PDB entry 8WRL | electron microscopy, 3.36 A resolution | chains A and B

[Chain A]
Protein: Processed angiotensin-converting enzyme 2
From: Homo sapiens
UniProtKB: Q9BYF1 (ACE2_HUMAN); residues 19-612 here = UniProt positions 19-612
Chain sequence (594 residues; each row starts with the number of its first residue):
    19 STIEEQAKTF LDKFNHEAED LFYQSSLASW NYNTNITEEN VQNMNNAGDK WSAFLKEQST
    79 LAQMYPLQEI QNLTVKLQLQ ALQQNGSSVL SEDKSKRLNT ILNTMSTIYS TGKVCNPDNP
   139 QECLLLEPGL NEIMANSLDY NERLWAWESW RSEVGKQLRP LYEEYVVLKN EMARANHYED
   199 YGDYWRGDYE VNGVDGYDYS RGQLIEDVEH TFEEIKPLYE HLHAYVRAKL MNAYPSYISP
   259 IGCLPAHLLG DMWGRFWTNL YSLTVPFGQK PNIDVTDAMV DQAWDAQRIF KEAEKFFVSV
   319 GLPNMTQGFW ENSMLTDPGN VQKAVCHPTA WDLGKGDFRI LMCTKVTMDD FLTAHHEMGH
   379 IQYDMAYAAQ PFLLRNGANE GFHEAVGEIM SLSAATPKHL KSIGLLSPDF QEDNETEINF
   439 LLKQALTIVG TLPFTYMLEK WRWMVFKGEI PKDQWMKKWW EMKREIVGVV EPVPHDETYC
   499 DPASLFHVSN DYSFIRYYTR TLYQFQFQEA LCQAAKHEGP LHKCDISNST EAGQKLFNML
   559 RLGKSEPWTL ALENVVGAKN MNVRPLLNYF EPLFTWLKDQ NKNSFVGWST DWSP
Curated features (UniProtKB/Swiss-Prot):
  - region (Interaction with SARS-CoV spike glycoprotein): Asp30 to Tyr41, Met82 to Pro84, Lys353 to Arg357
  - active site: Glu375 (Proton acceptor), His505 (Proton donor)
  - binding site (chloride): Arg169, Trp477, Lys481
  - binding site (substrate): Arg273, His345, Pro346, Tyr515
  - binding site (Zn(2+)): His374, His378, Glu402
  - glycosylation (N-linked (GlcNAc...) asparagine): Asn53, Asn90, Asn103, Asn322, Asn432, Asn546
  - mutagenesis: Ser19 (S19P: Increases slightly the interaction with RBD domain of SARS-CoV-2 spike protein), Gln24 to Lys26 (Slightly inhibits interaction with SARS-CoV spike glycoprotein), Gln24 (Q24T: Increases slightly the interaction with RBD domain of SARS-CoV-2 spike protein), Ala25 (A25V: Increases slightly the interaction with RBD domain of SARS-CoV-2 spike protein), Thr27 (T27Y: Increases slightly the interaction with RBD domain of SARS-CoV-2 spike protein. In sACE2.v2.2; increases interaction with RBD domain of SARS-CoV-2 spike protein ...), Leu29 (L29F: Increases slightly the interaction with RBD domain of SARS-CoV-2 spike protein), Lys31 (K31D: Abolishes interaction with SARS-CoV spike glycoprotein; K31Y: Increases slightly the interaction with RBD domain of SARS-CoV-2 spike protein), Asn33 (N33D: Increases slightly the interaction with RBD domain of SARS-CoV-2 spike protein), His34 (H34A: Increases slightly the interaction with RBD domain of SARS-CoV-2 spike protein), Glu37 (E37A: No effect on interaction with SARS-CoV spike glycoprotein), Asp38 (D38A: No effect on interaction with SARS-CoV spike glycoprotein), Leu39 (L39R: Increases slightly the interaction with RBD domain of SARS-CoV-2 spike protein), 48 further mutagenesis entries in UniProt
Disulfides: Cys133-Cys141, Cys344-Cys361, Cys530-Cys542
Covalent attachments: N-acetylglucosamine (NAG) linked to Asn53, Asn90, Asn322, Asn546

[Chain B]
Protein: Spike protein S1
From: Severe acute respiratory syndrome coronavirus 2
Notes: fragment: RBD domain
UniProtKB: P0DTC2 (SPIKE_SARS2); residues 319-537 here = UniProt positions 319-537
Chain sequence (238 residues; numbered 300 to 537; the number before each row is that of its first residue):
   300 MPLLLLLPLL WAGALAMAAR VQPTESIVRF PNITNLCPFH EVFNATTFAS VYAWNRKRIS
   360 NCVADYSVIY NFAPFFAFKC YGVSPTKLND LCFTNVYADS FVIRGNEVSQ IAPGQTGNIA
   420 DYNYKLPDDF TGCVIAWNSN KLDSKPSGNY NYLYRLFRKS KLKPFERDIS TEIYQAGNKP
   480 CNGVAGPNCY SPLQSYGFRP TYGVGHQPYR VVVLSFELLH APATVCGPKK STNLVKNK
Disordered / not traced: 300-333, 530-537
Sequence notes: initiating methionine (300); expression tag (301-318); variant His339 (Gly in P0DTC2), Thr346 (Arg in P0DTC2), Ile368 (Leu in P0DTC2), Phe371 (Ser in P0DTC2), Pro373 (Ser in P0DTC2), Phe375 (Ser in P0DTC2), Ala376 (Thr in P0DTC2), Asn405 (Asp in P0DTC2), Ser408 (Arg in P0DTC2), Asn417 (Lys in P0DTC2), Lys440 (Asn in P0DTC2), Pro445 (Val in P0DTC2), Ser446 (Gly in P0DTC2), Lys460 (Asn in P0DTC2), Asn477 (Ser in P0DTC2), Lys478 (Thr in P0DTC2), Ala484 (Glu in P0DTC2), Pro486 (Phe in P0DTC2), Ser490 (Phe in P0DTC2), Arg498 (Gln in P0DTC2), Tyr501 (Asn in P0DTC2), His505 (Tyr in P0DTC2)
Curated features (UniProtKB/Swiss-Prot):
  - region: Asn448 to Phe456 (Immunodominant HLA epitope recognized by the CD8+)
  - glycosylation: Thr323 (O-linked (GalNAc) threonine), Ser325 (O-linked (HexNAc...) serine), Asn331 (N-linked (GlcNAc...) (complex) asparagine), Asn343 (N-linked (GlcNAc...) (complex) asparagine)
  - natural variant: His339 (G339H: In strain: Omicron/BA.2.75, Omicron/XBB.1.5 and 1 more; this construct carries the variant), Thr346 (R346T: In strain: Omicron/BQ.1.1, Omicron/XBB.1.5 and 1 more; this construct carries the variant), Ile368 (L368I: In strain: Omicron/XBB.1.5, Omicron/EG.5.1; this construct carries the variant), Phe371 (S371F: In strain: Omicron/BA.2, Omicron/BA.2.12.1 and 6 more; this construct carries the variant), Pro373 (S373P: In strain: Omicron/BA.1, Omicron/BA.2 and 7 more; this construct carries the variant), Phe375 (S375F: In strain: Omicron/BA.1, Omicron/BA.2 and 7 more; this construct carries the variant), Ala376 (T376A: In strain: Omicron/BA.2, Omicron/BA.2.12.1 and 5 more; this construct carries the variant), Asn405 (D405N: In strain: Omicron/BA.2, Omicron/BA.2.12.1 and 6 more; this construct carries the variant), Ser408 (R408S: In strain: Omicron/BA.2, Omicron/BA.2.12.1 and 6 more; this construct carries the variant), Asn417 (K417N: In strain: Beta/B.1.351, Omicron/BA.1 and 8 more; this construct carries the variant), Lys440 (N440K: In strain: Omicron/BA.1, Omicron/BA.2 and 7 more; this construct carries the variant), Lys444 (K444T: In strain: Omicron/BQ.1.1), 16 further natural variant entries in UniProt
  - mutagenesis: Asn331 (N331Q: Reduced viral infectivity), Asn343 (N343Q: Reduced viral infectivity), Leu452 (L452R: Increased resistance to neutralizing antibodies. Decreases HLA binding to NF9 epitope. Increased binding affinity to human ACE2), Tyr453 (Y453F: Decreased HLA binding to NF9 epitope. Increased binding affinity to human ACE2), Ala475 (A475V: Increased resistance to neutralizing antibodies), Val483 (V483A: Increased resistance to neutralizing antibodies), Gln493 (Q493N: Reduced host ACE2-binding affinity in vitro; Q493Y: Reduced host ACE2-binding affinity in vitro), His519 (H519P: Increased resistance to human covalescent sera neutralization)
Disulfides: Cys336-Cys361, Cys391-Cys525, Cys480-Cys488
Covalent attachments: N-acetylglucosamine (NAG) linked to Asn343
Reported in the primary citation:
  - mutagenesis - L455F/F456L: increased binding to Processed angiotensin-converting enzyme 2 (chain A)

[Interface between chain A and chain B]
Residue-residue contacts - 32 pairs, chain A then chain B:
  Ser19(A) - Ala475(B)
  Ser19(A) - Asn477(B)  hydrogen bond (backbone-side chain)
  Gln24(A) - Ala475(B)
  Gln24(A) - Gly476(B)
  Gln24(A) - Asn487(B)
  Thr27(A) - Phe456(B)
  Thr27(A) - Ala475(B)
  Thr27(A) - Tyr489(B)
  Phe28(A) - Tyr489(B)
  Lys31(A) - Phe456(B)
  Lys31(A) - Ser490(B)
  Lys31(A) - Gln493(B)  hydrogen bond
  His34(A) - Tyr453(B)
  His34(A) - Leu455(B)
  His34(A) - Gln493(B)
  Glu35(A) - Gln493(B)
  Asp38(A) - Tyr449(B)  hydrogen bond
  Asp38(A) - Arg498(B)  salt bridge
  Tyr41(A) - Arg498(B)
  Tyr41(A) - Thr500(B)  hydrogen bond (side chain-backbone)
  Tyr41(A) - Tyr501(B)  hydrophobic
  Met82(A) - Asn487(B)  hydrogen bond
  Tyr83(A) - Asn487(B)  hydrogen bond
  Tyr83(A) - Tyr489(B)  hydrogen bond
  Lys353(A) - Arg403(B)
  Lys353(A) - Tyr501(B)
  Lys353(A) - Gly502(B)
  Lys353(A) - His505(B)
  Gly354(A) - Gly502(B)  hydrogen bond (backbone-backbone)
  Gly354(A) - His505(B)
  Asp355(A) - Thr500(B)
  Arg357(A) - Thr500(B)
Also at the interface, not in a pair above, chain A (21 interface residues in all): Asp30, Gln42, Leu45, Leu79, Thr324, Asn330
Also at the interface, not in a pair above, chain B (22 interface residues in all): Tyr473, Gly485, Tyr495, Gly496, Val503
Interface features reported in the paper:
  - interface residues, chain A: Phe28(A), Asp30(A), Lys31(A)
  - interface residues, chain B: Leu455(B), Phe456(B), Tyr489(B)
  - hot spots on chain B (mutagenesis) - L455F, F456L: decreased binding to Processed angiotensin-converting enzyme 2 (chain A)

[Summary]
The interface between chain A and chain B involves 21 residues on one side and 22 on the other; the contacts
include 8 hydrogen bonds and 1 salt bridge. Polar pairs include Asp38(A)-Arg498(B), Ser19(A)-Asn477(B) and
Lys31(A)-Gln493(B). The paper reports that L455F and F456L of chain B reduce binding to Processed
angiotensin-converting enzyme 2 (chain A); interface residues Phe28(A), Asp30(A) and Leu455(B) among others.
Here chain A is Processed angiotensin-converting enzyme 2 (Homo sapiens) and chain B is Spike protein S1
(Severe acute respiratory syndrome coronavirus 2). Entry 8WRL (XBB.1.5 RBD in complex with ACE2) was
determined by electron microscopy, deposited together with 8WTD, 8WTJ, 8WRM, 8WRO and 8WRH.
